PDB entry 4K3R | X-ray diffraction, 1.86 A resolution | chains A and B of the 3 polymer chains in the assembly

== Chain A (and B) ==
Protein: DNA polymerase III subunit beta
Organism: Escherichia coli
Notes: EC 2.7.7.7; chain B of this document is another copy of the same molecule, construct and numbering; everything in this record applies to it too
Reference sequence: P0A988 (DPO3B_ECOLI); residue numbers follow UniProt; this construct covers 1-366
Sequence (366 residues; numbered 1 to 366; the number before each row is that of its first residue):
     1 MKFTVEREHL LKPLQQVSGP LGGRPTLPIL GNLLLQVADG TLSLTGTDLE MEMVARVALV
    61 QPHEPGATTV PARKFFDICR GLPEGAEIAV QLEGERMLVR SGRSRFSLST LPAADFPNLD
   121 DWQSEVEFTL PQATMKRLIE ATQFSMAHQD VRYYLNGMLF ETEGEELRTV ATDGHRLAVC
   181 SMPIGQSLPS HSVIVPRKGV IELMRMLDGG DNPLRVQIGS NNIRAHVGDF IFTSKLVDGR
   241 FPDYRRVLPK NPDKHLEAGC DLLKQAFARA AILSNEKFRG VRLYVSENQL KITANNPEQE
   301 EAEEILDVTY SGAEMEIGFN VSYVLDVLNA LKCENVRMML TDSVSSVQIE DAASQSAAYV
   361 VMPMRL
Disordered / not traced: 20-26, 366 (chain B: 19-26)
Ion coordination: Ca2+ near S345 (its only coordinating residue here)
Swiss-Prot annotation at these positions:
  - binding site (DNA): R24, R73, Q149, Y153, Y154
  - mutagenesis: R24 (R24A: Mild defect in DNA replication, impaired loading of clamp on DNA, polymerase speed is wild-type. More severe replication defect and very poor clamp loading; when associated with A-149), G66 (G66E: In dnaN159; a temperature- and UV-sensitive mutation, displays altered DNA polymerase usage, chronically induced SOS response; when associated with A-174), A133 (A133T: Reduction of synthesis of beta*, probably due to mutation of its promoter), M135 (M135L: 3-fold reduction of synthesis of beta*, probably due to loss of its start codon), M146 (M146L: No effect on synthesis of beta*), Q149 (Q149A: Mild defect in DNA replication, impaired loading of clamp on DNA, polymerase speed is wild-type. More severe replication defect and very poor clamp loading; when associated with A-24), Y153 to Y154 (Very poor loading of clamp on DNA, polymerase speed is wild-type), G174 (G174A: In dnaN159; a temperature- and UV-sensitive mutation, displays altered DNA polymerase usage, chronically induced SOS response; when associated with A-66), Q265 to L366 (In dnaN806; temperature sensitive), I272 to L273 (Monomeric in solution, binds very tightly to subunit delta (holA). The monomer binds tightly to linear and circular DNA. Cannot bind both Pol III and IV simultaneously)

== Chain A / chain B interface ==
Pairs across the interface (65):
  P71(A) - E300(B)
  K74(A) - L273(B)
  K74(A) - N296(B)
  K74(A) - E298(B)  salt bridge
  K74(A) - E300(B)  salt bridge
  D77(A) - I272(B)
  I78(A) - I272(B)
  G81(A) - R269(B)  hydrogen bond (backbone-side chain)
  L82(A) - R269(B)
  R96(A) - E298(B)  hydrogen bond (side chain-backbone)
  R96(A) - Q299(B)
  R96(A) - E300(B)
  R103(A) - Q289(B)
  R103(A) - E303(B)
  R103(A) - E304(B)
  R103(A) - I305(B)  hydrogen bond (backbone-backbone)
  R103(A) - L306(B)
  R103(A) - D307(B)  salt bridge
  S104(A) - R269(B)
  S104(A) - E303(B)
  S104(A) - E304(B)  hydrogen bond
  R105(A) - A302(B)
  R105(A) - E303(B)  hydrogen bond (backbone-backbone)
  F106(A) - R269(B)
  F106(A) - E301(B)
  F106(A) - A302(B)  hydrophobic
  F106(A) - E304(B)
  S107(A) - L273(B)
  S107(A) - E300(B)
  S107(A) - E301(B)  hydrogen bond (backbone-backbone)
  L108(A) - L273(B)  hydrophobic
  L108(A) - E300(B)
  S109(A) - E300(B)  hydrogen bond
  R269(A) - G81(B)  hydrogen bond (side chain-backbone)
  R269(A) - L82(B)
  R269(A) - S104(B)  hydrogen bond
  R269(A) - F106(B)
  I272(A) - D77(B)
  I272(A) - I78(B)
  L273(A) - F106(B)  hydrophobic
  L273(A) - L108(B)  hydrophobic
  Q289(A) - R103(B)  hydrogen bond
  N296(A) - K74(B)
  E298(A) - R96(B)  hydrogen bond (backbone-side chain)
  Q299(A) - R96(B)  hydrogen bond (backbone-side chain)
  E300(A) - P71(B)
  E300(A) - K74(B)  salt bridge
  E300(A) - R96(B)
  E300(A) - S107(B)
  E300(A) - L108(B)
  E300(A) - S109(B)  hydrogen bond
  E301(A) - R105(B)
  E301(A) - F106(B)
  E301(A) - S107(B)  hydrogen bond (backbone-backbone)
  A302(A) - R105(B)
  A302(A) - F106(B)  hydrophobic
  E303(A) - R103(B)
  E303(A) - S104(B)
  E303(A) - R105(B)  hydrogen bond (backbone-backbone)
  E304(A) - R103(B)
  E304(A) - S104(B)  hydrogen bond
  E304(A) - F106(B)
  I305(A) - R103(B)  hydrogen bond (backbone-backbone)
  L306(A) - R103(B)
  D307(A) - R103(B)  salt bridge
Interface residues without a listed pair, chain A (31 interface residues in all): P83, Q265
Interface residues without a listed pair, chain B (30 interface residues in all): P83

== Summary ==
31 residues of chain A and 30 residues of chain B are in contact, with 17 hydrogen bonds and 5 salt bridges.
Among the polar pairs are K74(A)-E298(B), K74(A)-E300(B) and R103(A)-D307(B). Curated annotation (UniProt)
lists 5 DNA-binding residues and 13 mutagenesis sites on chain A.
Both chains are DNA polymerase III subunit beta (Escherichia coli). Entry 4K3R (E. coli sliding clamp in
complex with AcQLDLA) was determined by X-ray diffraction, deposited together with 4K3O, 4K3P and 4K3Q.
